PDB entry 3BXL | X-ray diffraction, 2.30 A resolution | chains A and B

Chain A:
Name: Calmodulin
Organism: Rattus norvegicus
UniProt: P62161 (CALM_RAT); residues 1-148 here correspond to UniProt positions 2-149 (UniProt number = residue number + 1)
Amino-acid sequence (148 residues; row label = number of the first residue in the row):
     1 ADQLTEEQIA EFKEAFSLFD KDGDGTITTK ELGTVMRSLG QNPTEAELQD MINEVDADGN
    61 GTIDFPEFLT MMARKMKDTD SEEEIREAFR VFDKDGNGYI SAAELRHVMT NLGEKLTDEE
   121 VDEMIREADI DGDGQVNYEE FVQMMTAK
Not modelled in the structure: 1-2, 148
Ion coordination: Ca2+ site 1: Asp20, Asp22, Asp24, Thr26, Glu31; Ca2+ site 2: Asp56, Asp58, Asn60, Thr62, Glu67; Ca2+ site 3: Asp93, Asp95, Asn97, Tyr99, Glu104; Ca2+ site 4: Asp129, Asp131, Asp133, Gln135, Glu140

Chain B:
Name: Voltage-dependent R-type calcium channel subunit alpha-1E peptide
UniProt: Q07652 (CAC1E_RAT); residues 1819-1839 here = UniProt positions 1819-1839
Amino-acid sequence (21 residues; row label = number of the first residue in the row):
  1819 KIYAAMMIMD YYKQSKVKKQ R
Not modelled in the structure: 1836-1839

How chain A and chain B interact:
Pairs across the interface - 49 pairs, chain A then chain B:
  Glu11(A) - Asp1828(B)
  Glu11(A) - Gln1832(B)
  Phe12(A) - Asp1828(B)
  Glu14(A) - Lys1831(B)
  Glu14(A) - Gln1832(B)
  Ala15(A) - Met1827(B)
  Ala15(A) - Asp1828(B)
  Leu18(A) - Met1827(B)  hydrophobic
  Leu18(A) - Tyr1830(B)  hydrophobic
  Leu18(A) - Lys1831(B)
  Phe19(A) - Ala1823(B)
  Phe19(A) - Met1824(B)
  Phe19(A) - Met1827(B)  hydrophobic
  Leu32(A) - Ile1820(B)  hydrophobic
  Met36(A) - Ala1823(B)  hydrophobic
  Leu39(A) - Ala1823(B)  hydrophobic
  Leu39(A) - Ile1826(B)  hydrophobic
  Gln41(A) - Lys1819(B)  hydrogen bond
  Met51(A) - Ile1820(B)
  Glu54(A) - Ile1820(B)
  Val55(A) - Ile1820(B)  hydrophobic
  Ile63(A) - Ile1820(B)  hydrophobic
  Phe68(A) - Met1824(B)  hydrophobic
  Met71(A) - Met1824(B)  hydrophobic
  Met72(A) - Tyr1821(B)  hydrophobic
  Met72(A) - Met1824(B)  hydrophobic
  Lys75(A) - Tyr1821(B)
  Ser81(A) - Tyr1821(B)
  Glu84(A) - Lys1819(B)  hydrogen bond (side chain-backbone)
  Glu84(A) - Ile1820(B)
  Glu84(A) - Tyr1821(B)  hydrogen bond (side chain-backbone)
  Glu84(A) - Ala1822(B)  hydrogen bond (side chain-backbone)
  Glu84(A) - Met1825(B)
  Ile85(A) - Met1825(B)  hydrophobic
  Glu87(A) - Lys1819(B)  hydrogen bond (side chain-backbone)
  Ala88(A) - Ala1822(B)  hydrophobic
  Ala88(A) - Ile1826(B)
  Phe92(A) - Ile1826(B)  hydrophobic
  Met109(A) - Tyr1830(B)
  Leu112(A) - Tyr1830(B)  hydrogen bond (backbone-side chain)
  Gly113(A) - Tyr1830(B)  hydrogen bond (backbone-side chain)
  Gly113(A) - Lys1834(B)
  Glu114(A) - Tyr1830(B)
  Glu114(A) - Lys1834(B)
  Met124(A) - Tyr1829(B)
  Met124(A) - Ser1833(B)
  Met144(A) - Tyr1829(B)
  Met145(A) - Met1825(B)
  Met145(A) - Tyr1829(B)  hydrophobic
Other interface residues (no listed pair), chain A (36 interface residues in all): Val35, Ile52, Met76, Val91, Leu105
Other interface residues (no listed pair), chain B (17 interface residues in all): Val1835

In short:
36 residues of chain A and 17 residues of chain B are in contact, with 7 hydrogen bonds. Among the polar pairs
are Gln41(A)-Lys1819(B), Glu84(A)-Lys1819(B) and Glu84(A)-Tyr1821(B). Asp20(A), Asp22(A), Asp24(A), Thr26(A)
and Glu31(A) coordinate Ca2+ site 1.
Here chain A is Calmodulin (Rattus norvegicus) and chain B is Voltage-dependent R-type calcium channel subunit
alpha-1E peptide. Entry 3BXL (Crystal structure of the R-type calcium channeL (CaV2.3) IQ domain and
CA2+calmodulin complex) was determined by X-ray diffraction.
